PDB entry 3EXH | X-ray diffraction, 2.44 A resolution | chains A and D of the 4 polymer chains in the assembly

[Chain A]
Molecule: Pyruvate dehydrogenase E1 component subunit alpha, somatic form, mitochondrial
Organism: Homo sapiens
Notes: EC 1.2.4.1; fragment: E1p-alpha
Reference sequence: P08559 (ODPA_HUMAN); residues 1-361 here correspond to UniProt positions 30-390 (UniProt number = residue number + 29)
Sequence (382 residues; each row starts with the number of its first residue; numbers below 1 keep their minus sign (Met-20 is residue -20)):
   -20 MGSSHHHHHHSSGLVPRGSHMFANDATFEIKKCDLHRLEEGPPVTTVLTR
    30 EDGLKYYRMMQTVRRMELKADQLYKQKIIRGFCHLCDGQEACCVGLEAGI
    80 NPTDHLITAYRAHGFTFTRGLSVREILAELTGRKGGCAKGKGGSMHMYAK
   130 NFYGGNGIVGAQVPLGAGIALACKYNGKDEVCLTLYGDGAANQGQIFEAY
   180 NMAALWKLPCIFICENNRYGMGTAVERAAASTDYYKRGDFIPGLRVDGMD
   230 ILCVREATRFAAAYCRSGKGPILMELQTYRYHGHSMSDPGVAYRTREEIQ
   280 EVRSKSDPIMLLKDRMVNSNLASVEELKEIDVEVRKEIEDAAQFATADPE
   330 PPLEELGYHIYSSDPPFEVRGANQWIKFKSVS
Disordered / not traced: -20 to -1, 202-204
Construct notes: expression tag (-20 to 0); engineered mutation Ala203 (Ser232 in P08559), Ala271 (Ser300 in P08559)
Swiss-Prot annotation at these positions:
  - binding site (pyruvate): His63, Tyr89, Arg90, Ala128, Gly136, Val138, Asp167, Gly168, Ala169, Asn196, Tyr198
  - binding site (thiamine diphosphate): Tyr89, Arg90, Gly136, Val138, Asp167, Gly168, Ala169, Asn196, His263
  - binding site (Mg(2+)): Asp167, Asn196, Tyr198
  - modified residue: Lys34 (N6-acetyllysine), Lys215 (N6-acetyllysine), Lys248 (N6-succinyllysine), Ser264 (Phosphoserine), Ser266 (Phosphoserine), Tyr272 (Phosphotyrosine), Lys284 (N6-acetyllysine), Lys292 (N6-acetyllysine), Lys307 (N6-acetyllysine), Lys356 (N6-succinyllysine)
Bound ions: Mn2+: Asp167, Asn196, Tyr198 (together with thiamine diphosphate)
Residues lining bound ligands: thiamine diphosphate (TPP): Tyr89, Arg90, Gly136, Ile137, Val138, Gly166, Asp167, Gly168, Ala169, Gln172, Asn196, Tyr198, Gly199, Met200, Arg259
Reported in the primary citation:
  - post-translational modification sites: Ser264
  - conformationally variable residues (order/disorder transition): Ser266
  - mutagenesis - Y89F (450-fold): decreased binding to thiamine diphosphate
  - mutagenesis - Y89F: unchanged catalytic activity

[Chain D]
Molecule: Pyruvate dehydrogenase E1 component subunit beta, mitochondrial
Organism: Homo sapiens
Notes: EC 1.2.4.1; fragment: E1p-beta
Reference sequence: P11177 (ODPB_HUMAN); residues 1-329 here correspond to UniProt positions 31-359 (UniProt number = residue number + 30)
Sequence (329 residues; row label = number of the first residue in the row):
     1 LQVTVRDAINQGMDEELERDEKVFLLGEEVAQYDGAYKVSRGLWKKYGDK
    51 RIIDTPISEMGFAGIAVGAAMAGLRPICEFMTFNFSMQAIDQVINSAAKT
   101 YYMSGGLQPVPIVFRGPNGASAGVAAQHSQCFAAWYGHCPGLKVVSPWNS
   151 EDAKGLIKSAIRDNNPVVVLENELMYGVPFEFPPEAQSKDFLIPIGKAKI
   201 ERQGTHITVVSHSRPVGHCLEAAAVLSKEGVECEVINMRTIRPMDMETIE
   251 ASVMKTNHLVTVEGGWPQFGVGAEICARIMEGPAFNFLDAPAVRVTGADV
   301 PMPYAKILEDNSIPQVKDIIFAIKKTLNI
Swiss-Prot annotation at these positions:
  - binding site (thiamine diphosphate): Glu59
  - binding site (K(+)): Ile112, Ala160, Ile161, Asp163, Asn165
  - site: Asp289 (Important for interaction with DLAT)
  - modified residue: Tyr37 (Phosphotyrosine), Lys324 (N6-acetyllysine)
Bound ions: K+: Ala160, Ile161, Asp163
Residues lining bound ligands: thiamine diphosphate (TPP): Glu28, Ile57, Glu59, Met81, Phe85, Gln88, His128

[Chain A / chain D interface]
Pairs across the interface (81):
  Ile58(A) with Tyr304(D)
  Arg59(A) with Ala122(D); Gly123(D); Tyr304(D), hydrogen bond (side chain-backbone); Lys306(D); Glu309(D), salt bridge
  Gly60(A) with Ala122(D); Gly123(D)
  Phe61(A) with Val124(D), hydrophobic; His128(D)
  Glu108(A) with Tyr304(D)
  Leu109(A) with Tyr304(D), hydrogen bond (backbone-side chain)
  Gly111(A) with Tyr304(D); Ala305(D)
  Gly119(A) with Tyr304(D); Ala305(D), hydrogen bond (backbone-backbone)
  Lys120(A) with Pro303(D); Tyr304(D), hydrogen bond (backbone-backbone); Leu308(D)
  Gly121(A) with Ala125(D); Tyr304(D)
  Gly122(A) with Tyr304(D)
  Met124(A) with Val124(D); His128(D)
  His125(A) with Ala125(D); Gln127(D)
  Asn135(A) with Gln127(D)
  Gly136(A) with Gln127(D), hydrogen bond (backbone-side chain); His128(D)
  Ile137(A) with Phe85(D), hydrophobic; Gln88(D); Gln127(D)
  Val138(A) with Ile57(D), hydrophobic; Gln88(D), hydrogen bond (backbone-side chain)
  Gly168(A) with Ile57(D)
  Asn171(A) with Pro56(D); Ser58(D), hydrogen bond (backbone-side chain)
  Gln172(A) with Ile57(D), hydrogen bond (side chain-backbone); Glu59(D), hydrogen bond; Gln88(D), hydrogen bond
  Gln174(A) with Gln88(D)
  Gly199(A) with Glu29(D)
  Met200(A) with Tyr33(D); Met81(D), hydrophobic
  Gly201(A) with Glu29(D); Tyr33(D)
  Arg206(A) with Glu29(D), salt bridge; Gln32(D); Asp54(D), salt bridge
  Ala207(A) with Pro56(D)
  Met265(A) with Tyr33(D), hydrophobic
  Ser266(A) with Tyr33(D); Lys38(D)
  Glu329(A) with Lys306(D), hydrogen bond (side chain-backbone); Ile307(D), hydrogen bond (side chain-backbone)
  Pro330(A) with Ala305(D), hydrophobic; Ile307(D); Leu308(D), hydrophobic
  Pro331(A) with Leu308(D)
  Leu332(A) with Asn311(D)
  Leu335(A) with Val300(D), hydrophobic; Leu308(D); Asn311(D); Ser312(D)
  Ile339(A) with Val300(D), hydrophobic
  Val348(A) with Asp299(D); Val300(D), hydrophobic
  Arg349(A) with Arg294(D), hydrogen bond (side chain-backbone); Ala298(D); Asp299(D), hydrogen bond (backbone-backbone)
  Gly350(A) with Ala298(D)
  Ala351(A) with Val295(D); Thr296(D), hydrogen bond (backbone-backbone); Asp318(D)
  Asn352(A) with Arg294(D); Asp318(D), hydrogen bond (side chain-backbone); Phe321(D)
  Gln353(A) with Val293(D)
  Trp354(A) with Phe321(D), hydrophobic; Lys325(D)
  Ile355(A) with Asp318(D)
Interface residues without a listed pair, chain A (45 interface residues in all): Ser264, Gly336, Phe357
Interface residues without a listed pair, chain D (43 interface residues in all): Asp34, Pro267, Gly297, Ile313, Pro314, Ala322

[Overview]
45 residues of chain A face 43 of chain D across their interface, with 16 hydrogen bonds and 3 salt bridges.
Among the polar pairs are Arg59(A)-Glu309(D), Arg206(A)-Glu29(D) and Arg206(A)-Asp54(D). Thiamine diphosphate
is bound between chain A and chain D. From the paper: Y89F of chain A reduces binding to thiamine diphosphate;
a modification site at Ser264(A).
Here chain A is Pyruvate dehydrogenase E1 component subunit alpha, somatic form, mitochondrial and chain D is
Pyruvate dehydrogenase E1 component subunit beta, mitochondrial, both from Homo sapiens. Entry 3EXH (Crystal
structure of the pyruvate dehydrogenase (E1p) component of human pyruvate dehydrogenase complex) was
determined by X-ray diffraction (same publication as 3EXE, 3EXF, 3EXG and 3EXI).
